Entry 5N89 (X-ray diffraction, 1.27 A resolution); this record covers chains A and B of the 8 polymer chains in the assembly.

== Chain A (and B) ==
Protein: Streptavidin
Organism: Streptomyces avidinii
Notes: chain B of this document is another copy of the same molecule, construct and numbering; everything in this record applies to it too
UniProt: P22629 (SAV_STRAV); residues -23 to 159 here correspond to UniProt positions 1-183 (UniProt number = residue number + 24)
Sequence (183 residues; numbered -23 to 159; the number before each row is that of its first residue; numbers below 1 keep their minus sign (Met-23 is residue -23)):
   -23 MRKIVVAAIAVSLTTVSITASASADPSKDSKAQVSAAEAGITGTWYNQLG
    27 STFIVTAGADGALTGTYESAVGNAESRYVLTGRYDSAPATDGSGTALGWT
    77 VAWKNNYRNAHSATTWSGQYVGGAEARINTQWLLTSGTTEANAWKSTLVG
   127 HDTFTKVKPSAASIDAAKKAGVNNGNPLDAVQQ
Unresolved in the structure: -23 to 13, 135-159 (chain B: -23 to 13, 136-159)
Curated features (UniProtKB/Swiss-Prot):
  - motif: Arg59 to Asp61 (Cell attachment site)
  - binding site (biotin): Tyr43, Tyr54, Trp92, Trp108, Trp120
From the paper describing this entry:
  - conformationally variable residues (loop rearrangement): Thr42 to Ser52

== How chain A and chain B interact ==
Residue-residue contacts (7):
  Gln107(A) - Val125(B)  hydrogen bond (side chain-backbone)
  Gln107(A) - Gly126(B)
  Gln107(A) - His127(B)
  Val125(A) - Gln107(B)  hydrogen bond (backbone-side chain)
  Gly126(A) - Gln107(B)
  His127(A) - Gln107(B)
  His127(A) - His127(B)  hydrogen bond

== Overview ==
Chain A and chain B each contribute 4 residues to their interface, with 3 hydrogen bonds. Polar pairs include
Gln107(A)-Val125(B) and His127(A)-His127(B). From UniProt: 5 biotin-binding residues on chain A. The paper
reports conformational variability at Thr42(A).
Chain A and chain B are both Streptavidin (Streptomyces avidinii); the structure, Crystal structure of
streptavidin with peptide gnsfddwlaskg, was determined by X-ray diffraction, deposited together with 5N7X,
5N8B, 5N8E and 5N99.
